8FNW - chains A and L of the 19 polymer chains in the assembly; structure by electron microscopy, 6.73 A resolution (low resolution: residue-level contacts below are approximate; hydrogen-bond / salt-bridge calls are withheld).

# Chain A (and L)
Protein: Adenosine deaminase
Source organism: Escherichia coli
Notes: chain L of this document is another copy of the same molecule, construct and numbering; everything in this record applies to it too
UniProt: A0A8E2SFD7 (A0A8E2SFD7_ECOLX); residue numbers follow UniProt; this construct covers 1-799
Chain sequence (799 residues; numbered 1 to 799; the number before each row is that of its first residue):
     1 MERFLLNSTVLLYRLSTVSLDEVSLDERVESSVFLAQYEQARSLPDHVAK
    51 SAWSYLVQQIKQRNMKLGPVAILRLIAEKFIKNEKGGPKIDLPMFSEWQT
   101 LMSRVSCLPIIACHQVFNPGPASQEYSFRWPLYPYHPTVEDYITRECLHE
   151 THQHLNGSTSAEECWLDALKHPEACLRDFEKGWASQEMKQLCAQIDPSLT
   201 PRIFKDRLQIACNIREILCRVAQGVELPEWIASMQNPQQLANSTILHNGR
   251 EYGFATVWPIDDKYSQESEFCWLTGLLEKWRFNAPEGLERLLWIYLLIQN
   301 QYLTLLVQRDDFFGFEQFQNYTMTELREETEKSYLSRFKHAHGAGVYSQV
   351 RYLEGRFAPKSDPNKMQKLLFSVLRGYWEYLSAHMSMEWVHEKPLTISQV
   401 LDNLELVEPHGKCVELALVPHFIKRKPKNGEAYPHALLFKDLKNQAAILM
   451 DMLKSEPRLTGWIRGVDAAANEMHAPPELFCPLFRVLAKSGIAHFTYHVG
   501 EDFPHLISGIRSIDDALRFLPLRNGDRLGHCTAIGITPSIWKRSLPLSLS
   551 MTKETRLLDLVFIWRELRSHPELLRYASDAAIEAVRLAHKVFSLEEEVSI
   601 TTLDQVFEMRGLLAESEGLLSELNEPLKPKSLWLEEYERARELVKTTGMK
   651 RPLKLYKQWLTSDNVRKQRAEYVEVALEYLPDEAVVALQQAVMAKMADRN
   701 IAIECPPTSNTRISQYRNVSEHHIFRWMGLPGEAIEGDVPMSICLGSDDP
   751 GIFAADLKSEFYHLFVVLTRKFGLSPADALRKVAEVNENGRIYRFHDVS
Disordered / not traced: 310-321, 620-630, 709-713, 799
Sequence notes: conflict Thr-274 (Ile in A0A8E2SFD7)
Metal / ion sites: Zn2+: His-152, His-154, His-498, His-530
From the paper describing this entry:
  - mutagenesis - H152A/H154A: abolished catalytic activity on ATP

# Chain A / chain L interface
Pairs across the interface (55):
  Glu-27(A) with Gln-186(L)
  Ser-31(A) with Gln-190(L)
  Phe-34(A) with Gln-190(L); Gln-194(L)
  Leu-35(A) with Gln-190(L); Ala-193(L); Gln-194(L)
  Gln-37(A) with Gln-194(L)
  Tyr-38(A) with Gln-194(L)
  Glu-39(A) with Tyr-38(L); Glu-39(L); Arg-42(L)
  Arg-42(A) with Glu-39(L); Arg-42(L)
  Ser-43(A) with Ser-544(L)
  Leu-44(A) with Pro-546(L)
  Pro-45(A) with Leu-545(L)
  His-47(A) with Phe-503(L)
  Val-48(A) with Pro-546(L)
  Ser-51(A) with Ser-550(L)
  Ala-52(A) with Ser-550(L)
  Ser-54(A) with Tyr-672(L)
  Tyr-55(A) with Ser-550(L); Met-551(L); Tyr-672(L); Val-673(L); Glu-674(L)
  Gln-58(A) with Glu-671(L); Tyr-672(L)
  Glu-97(A) with Leu-547(L)
  Ala-193(A) with Leu-35(L)
  Gln-194(A) with Phe-34(L); Leu-35(L); Gln-37(L); Tyr-38(L)
  Asp-502(A) with His-47(L)
  Phe-503(A) with His-47(L)
  Arg-543(A) with Arg-717(L)
  Ser-544(A) with Ser-43(L)
  Leu-545(A) with Pro-45(L)
  Pro-546(A) with Val-48(L)
  Leu-547(A) with Glu-97(L)
  Leu-549(A) with Val-48(L)
  Ser-550(A) with Ser-51(L); Ala-52(L); Tyr-55(L)
  Glu-671(A) with Gln-58(L)
  Tyr-672(A) with Lys-50(L); Ser-54(L); Tyr-55(L); Gln-58(L)
  Val-673(A) with Tyr-55(L)
  Glu-674(A) with Tyr-55(L)
  Arg-717(A) with Arg-543(L); Arg-717(L)
Other interface residues (no listed pair), chain A (40 interface residues in all): Gln-40, Lys-79, Met-94, Gln-190, Gln-715
Other interface residues (no listed pair), chain L (39 interface residues in all): Gln-40, Lys-61, Leu-549, Thr-552, Gln-715

# In short
40 residues of chain A and 39 residues of chain L are in contact. His-152(A), His-154(A), His-498(A) and
His-530(A) form the Zn2+ site. The paper reports that H152A/H154A of chain A abolish catalytic activity on
ATP.
Chain A and chain L are both Adenosine deaminase (Escherichia coli); the structure, Structure of RdrA-RdrB
complex from Escherichia coli RADAR defense system, was determined by electron microscopy, deposited together
with 8FNT, 8FNU and 8FNV.
